PDB entry 5UGJ | X-ray diffraction, 2.70 A resolution | chains B and D of the 4 polymer chains in the assembly

== Chain B (and D) ==
Name: 4-hydroxy-tetrahydrodipicolinate reductase
Organism: Neisseria meningitidis serogroup B (strain MC58)
Notes: EC 1.17.1.8; chain D of this document is another copy of the same molecule, construct and numbering; everything in this record applies to it too
UniProt: Q9K1F1 (DAPB_NEIMB); residues 1-269 here = UniProt positions 1-269
Chain sequence (302 residues; row label = number of the first residue in the row; numbers below 1 keep their minus sign (Met-32 is residue -32)):
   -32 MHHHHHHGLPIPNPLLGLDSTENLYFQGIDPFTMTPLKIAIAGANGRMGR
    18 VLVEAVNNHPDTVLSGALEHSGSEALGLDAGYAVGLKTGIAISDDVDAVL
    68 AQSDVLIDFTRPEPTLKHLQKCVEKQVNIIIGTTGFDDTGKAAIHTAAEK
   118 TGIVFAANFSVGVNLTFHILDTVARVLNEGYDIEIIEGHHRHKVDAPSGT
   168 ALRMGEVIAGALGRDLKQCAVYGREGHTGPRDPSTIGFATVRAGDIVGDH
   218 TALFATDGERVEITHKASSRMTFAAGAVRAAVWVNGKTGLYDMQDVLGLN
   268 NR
Not modelled in the structure: -32 to 2, 268-269 (chain D: -32 to 1, 268-269)
Sequence notes: initiating methionine (-32); expression tag (-31 to 0)
UniProt features mapped onto this chain:
  - active site: His156 (Proton donor/acceptor), Lys160 (Proton donor)
  - binding site (NAD(+)): Gly10 to Met15, Glu36, Gly99 to Thr101, Ala123 to Phe126
  - binding site ((S)-2,3,4,5-tetrahydrodipicolinate): His157, Gly166, Thr167

== How chain B and chain D interact ==
Contacting residue pairs (73):
  Gly147(B) - Arg158(D)
  Asp149(B) - Arg158(D)  salt bridge
  Asp149(B) - Ala210(D)
  Asp149(B) - Gly211(D)  hydrogen bond (side chain-backbone)
  Glu151(B) - Val208(D)
  Glu151(B) - Arg209(D)  hydrogen bond (side chain-backbone)
  Glu151(B) - Ala210(D)
  Ile153(B) - Val208(D)  hydrophobic
  Arg158(B) - Gly147(D)  hydrogen bond (side chain-backbone)
  Arg158(B) - Asp149(D)  salt bridge
  Arg158(B) - Pro197(D)
  Arg158(B) - Arg198(D)  hydrogen bond (backbone-backbone)
  Arg158(B) - Asp224(D)  salt bridge
  Lys160(B) - Gly196(D)
  Val161(B) - Gly193(D)
  Val161(B) - His194(D)
  Val161(B) - Thr195(D)  hydrogen bond (backbone-backbone)
  Val161(B) - Gly196(D)  hydrogen bond (backbone-backbone)
  Asp162(B) - Gly193(D)
  Ala163(B) - Arg191(D)
  Ala163(B) - Glu192(D)
  Ala163(B) - Gly193(D)  hydrogen bond (backbone-backbone)
  Tyr189(B) - Gly190(D)
  Tyr189(B) - Arg191(D)  hydrogen bond (backbone-backbone)
  Tyr189(B) - Glu192(D)
  Gly190(B) - Tyr189(D)
  Gly190(B) - Gly190(D)
  Arg191(B) - Ala163(D)
  Arg191(B) - Tyr189(D)
  Arg191(B) - Thr207(D)  hydrogen bond (side chain-backbone)
  Arg191(B) - Arg209(D)
  Glu192(B) - Ala163(D)
  Glu192(B) - Tyr189(D)
  Gly193(B) - Val161(D)
  Gly193(B) - Asp162(D)
  Gly193(B) - Ala163(D)  hydrogen bond (backbone-backbone)
  His194(B) - Val161(D)
  Thr195(B) - Val161(D)  hydrogen bond (backbone-backbone)
  Thr195(B) - Ala163(D)
  Gly196(B) - Lys160(D)
  Gly196(B) - Val161(D)  hydrogen bond (backbone-backbone)
  Pro197(B) - Arg158(D)
  Arg198(B) - Arg158(D)  hydrogen bond (backbone-backbone)
  Arg198(B) - Arg209(D)  hydrogen bond (side chain-backbone)
  Ala206(B) - Ala206(D)  hydrophobic
  Thr207(B) - Glu151(D)
  Thr207(B) - Arg191(D)  hydrogen bond (backbone-side chain)
  Thr207(B) - Ala206(D)
  Val208(B) - Glu151(D)
  Val208(B) - Ile153(D)  hydrophobic
  Val208(B) - Leu220(D)  hydrophobic
  Arg209(B) - Glu151(D)
  Arg209(B) - Arg191(D)
  Arg209(B) - Arg198(D)  hydrogen bond (backbone-side chain)
  Ala210(B) - Asp149(D)
  Ala210(B) - Ala222(D)  hydrophobic
  Gly211(B) - Asp149(D)  hydrogen bond (backbone-side chain)
  Gly211(B) - Ala222(D)
  Gly211(B) - Thr223(D)
  Asp212(B) - Thr223(D)
  Asp212(B) - Asp224(D)
  Asp212(B) - Gly225(D)  hydrogen bond (side chain-backbone)
  Asp216(B) - Arg227(D)  salt bridge
  Leu220(B) - Val208(D)  hydrophobic
  Ala222(B) - Ala210(D)  hydrophobic
  Ala222(B) - Gly211(D)
  Thr223(B) - Gly211(D)
  Thr223(B) - Asp212(D)
  Asp224(B) - Arg158(D)  salt bridge
  Asp224(B) - Asp212(D)
  Gly225(B) - Asp212(D)  hydrogen bond (backbone-side chain)
  Arg227(B) - Ile213(D)
  Arg227(B) - Asp216(D)  salt bridge
Also at the interface, not in a pair above, chain B (36 interface residues in all): His159, Pro164, Ile213
Also at the interface, not in a pair above, chain D (35 interface residues in all): Pro164

== In short ==
36 residues of chain B and 35 residues of chain D are in contact; the contacts include 19 hydrogen bonds and 6
salt bridges. Among the polar pairs are Asp149(B)-Arg158(D), Arg158(B)-Asp224(D) and Asp216(B)-Arg227(D).
Chain B and chain D are both 4-hydroxy-tetrahydrodipicolinate reductase (Neisseria meningitidis serogroup B
(strain MC58)); the structure, Crystal structure of HTPA Reductase from neisseria meningitidis, was determined
by X-ray diffraction (same publication as 5U5I and 5U5N).
